PDB entry 9EBO | electron microscopy, 3.13 A resolution | chains P and R of the 6 polymer chains in the assembly

# Chain P
Name: Glucagon-like peptide 1(7-36)
Reference sequence: P01272 (GLUC_BOVIN); residues 7-36 here correspond to UniProt positions 98-127 (UniProt number = residue number + 91)
Sequence (30 residues; each row starts with the number of its first residue):
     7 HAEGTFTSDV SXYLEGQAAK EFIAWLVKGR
Disordered / not traced: 35-36
Differences from the reference sequence: conflict XCP_18 (Ser109 in P01272)
Modified residues: XCP ((1S,2S)-2-aminocyclopentanecarboxylic acid) at position 18

# Chain R
Name: Glucagon-like peptide 1 receptor
Source organism: Homo sapiens
Reference sequence: P43220 (GLP1R_HUMAN); residue numbers follow UniProt; this construct covers 24-463
Sequence (491 residues; row label = number of the first residue in the row; numbers below 1 keep their minus sign (Met-8 is residue -8)):
    -8 MKTIIALSYI FCLVFADYKD DDDLEVLFQG PARPQGATVS LWETVQKWRE YRRQCQRSLT
    52 EDPPPATDLF CNRTFDEYAC WPDGEPGSFV NVSCPWYLPW ASSVPQGHVY RFCTAEGLWL
   112 QKDNSSLPWR DLSECEESKR GERSSPEEQL LFLYIIYTVG YALSFSALVI ASAILLGFRH
   172 LHCTRNYIHL NLFASFILRA LSVFIKDAAL KWMYSTAAQQ HQWDGLLSYQ DSLSCRLVFL
   232 LMQYCVAANY YWLLVEGVYL YTLLAFSVFS EQWIFRLYVS IGWGVPLLFV VPWGIVKYLY
   292 EDEGCWTRNS NMNYWLIIRL PILFAIGVNF LIFVRVICIV VSKLKANLMC KTDIKCRLAK
   352 STLTLIPLLG THEVIFAFVM DEHARGTLRF IKLFTELSFT SFQGLMVAIL YCFVNNEVQL
   412 EFRKSWERWR LEHLHIQRDS SMKPLKCPTS SLSSGATAGS SMYTATCQAS CSPAGLEVLF
   472 QGPHHHHHHH H
Disordered / not traced: -8 to 29, 130-137, 216-218, 339-343, 424-482
Differences from the reference sequence: expression tag (-8 to 23, 464-482); conflict Phe260 (Leu in P43220)
Cystine bridges: Cys46-Cys71, Cys62-Cys104, Cys85-Cys126, Cys226-Cys296

# How chain P and chain R interact
Residue-residue contacts (32):
  His7(P) with Met233(R); Gln234(R); Val237(R); Ile313(R)
  Ala8(P) with Glu387(R)
  Glu9(P) with Tyr152(R), hydrogen bond; Arg190(R), salt bridge; Thr391(R)
  Thr11(P) with Asp372(R), hydrogen bond; Arg380(R)
  Phe12(P) with Leu141(R), hydrophobic; Tyr148(R)
  Thr13(P) with Lys197(R), hydrogen bond; Thr298(R)
  Ser14(P) with Thr298(R)
  Asp15(P) with Arg380(R), salt bridge
  Ser17(P) with Thr298(R)
  Tyr19(P) with Glu138(R), hydrogen bond
  Leu20(P) with Tyr205(R), hydrophobic
  Glu21(P) with Val30(R); Ser31(R); Leu32(R), hydrogen bond (side chain-backbone); Tyr205(R), hydrogen bond; Arg299(R), salt bridge
  Ala24(P) with Leu32(R), hydrophobic
  Phe28(P) with Val36(R), hydrophobic; Trp39(R), hydrophobic; Trp214(R)
  Ile29(P) with Trp91(R), hydrophobic
  Trp31(P) with Trp214(R), hydrophobic
  Leu32(P) with Trp39(R), hydrophobic; Glu68(R)
Other interface residues (no listed pair), chain P (22 interface residues in all): Val16, Ala25, Lys26, Glu27, Val33
Other interface residues (no listed pair), chain R (39 interface residues in all): Thr35, Asp67, Tyr69, Leu89, Arg121, Leu144, Leu201, Gln210, Tyr241, Asn300, Trp306, Ile309, Leu384, Leu388
Interface features reported in the paper:
  - interface residues, chain R: Arg299(R)

# Summary
Chain P and chain R form an interface of 22 and 39 residues respectively, with 6 hydrogen bonds and 3 salt
bridges. Polar pairs include Glu9(P)-Arg190(R), Asp15(P)-Arg380(R) and Glu21(P)-Arg299(R). The paper reports
the interface residue Arg299(R).
Chain P is Glucagon-like peptide 1(7-36) and chain R is Glucagon-like peptide 1 receptor (Homo sapiens); the
structure, Peptide 2 (GLP-1 (ACPC18)) bound to GLP-1R/Gs complex (conformer 1), was determined by electron
microscopy, deposited together with 9EBN and 9EBQ.
